Entry 4IP2 (X-ray diffraction, 1.95 A resolution); this record covers chains A and B.

# Chain A (and B)
Molecule: Aromatic Acid Decarboxylase
Organism: Pseudomonas aeruginosa
Notes: chain B of this document is another copy of the same molecule, construct and numbering; everything in this record applies to it too
UniProt: Q9I6N5 (Q9I6N5_PSEAE); numbering as in UniProt (aligned over 1-496)
Amino-acid sequence (518 residues; row label = number of the first residue in the row; numbers below 1 keep their minus sign (Met-21 is residue -21)):
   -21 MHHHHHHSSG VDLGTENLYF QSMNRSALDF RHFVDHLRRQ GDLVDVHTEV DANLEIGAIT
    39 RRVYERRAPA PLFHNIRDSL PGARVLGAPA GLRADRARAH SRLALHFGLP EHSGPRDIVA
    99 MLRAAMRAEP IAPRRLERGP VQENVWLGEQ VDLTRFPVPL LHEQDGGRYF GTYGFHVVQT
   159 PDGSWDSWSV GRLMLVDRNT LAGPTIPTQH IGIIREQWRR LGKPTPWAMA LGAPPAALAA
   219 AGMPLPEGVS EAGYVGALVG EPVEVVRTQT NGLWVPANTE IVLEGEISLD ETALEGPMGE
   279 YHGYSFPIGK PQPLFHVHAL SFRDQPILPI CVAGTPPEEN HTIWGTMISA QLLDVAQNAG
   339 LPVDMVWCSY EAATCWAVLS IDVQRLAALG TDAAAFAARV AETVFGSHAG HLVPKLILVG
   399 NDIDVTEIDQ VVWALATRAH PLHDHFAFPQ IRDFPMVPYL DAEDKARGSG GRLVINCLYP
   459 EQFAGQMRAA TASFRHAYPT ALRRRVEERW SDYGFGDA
Unresolved in the structure: -21 to -5, 495-496 (chain B: -21 to -1, 495-496)
Differences from the reference sequence: expression tag (-21 to 0)
Metal / ion sites: Mg2+ near Glu229 (its only coordinating residue here)
UniProt features mapped onto this chain:
  - active site: Glu278 (Proton donor)
  - binding site (K(+)): Trp166, Ala218, Ala219, Met221, Glu229
  - binding site (prenylated FMN): Val168, Arg170, Gln187, His188, Glu229, His386
  - binding site (Mn(2+)): His188, Glu229
  - mutagenesis: Asn318 (N318C/S: Decreases activity with pyrrole-2-carboxylic acid, but increases activity with furan-2-carboxylate; N318D: No change in activity; N318H: Prevents prenyl-FMN binding)
From the paper describing this entry:
  - Mg2+ coordination: His188, Glu229
  - Mg2+ coordination through a water molecule: Ser165
  - conformationally variable residues (loop rearrangement, side-chain flip): Trp163, His188, Ala218 to Ser228, Glu229
  - catalytic residues: Arg170, Glu273, Glu278 (by similarity / conservation)
  - self-association interface (contacts with another copy of this molecule); pairs are residue here / residue on that copy: Gly281-Ala470 (backbone contact), Tyr282-Thr415 (hydrogen bond), Tyr282-Arg416 (hydrogen bond), Lys393-Ala414 (hydrogen bond), Lys393-Leu413 (hydrogen bond), Lys393-Ala417 (hydrogen bond), Arg466

# Interface between chain A and chain B
Contacting residue pairs - 188 pairs, chain A then chain B:
  Val22(A) - Tyr491(B)
  Val22(A) - Gly492(B)
  Val22(A) - Phe493(B)  hydrophobic
  Asp23(A) - Tyr491(B)
  Val24(A) - Tyr491(B)
  Thr26(A) - Arg487(B)
  Thr26(A) - Asp490(B)  hydrogen bond (side chain-backbone)
  Thr26(A) - Tyr491(B)
  Val28(A) - Tyr491(B)  hydrophobic
  Leu32(A) - Tyr476(B)
  Leu32(A) - Leu480(B)  hydrophobic
  Glu33(A) - Arg483(B)  salt bridge
  Glu33(A) - Tyr491(B)  hydrogen bond
  Gly35(A) - Tyr476(B)  hydrogen bond (backbone-side chain)
  Ala36(A) - Phe472(B)
  Ala36(A) - Tyr476(B)
  Ala36(A) - Leu480(B)  hydrophobic
  Ile37(A) - Tyr491(B)
  Arg39(A) - Ala470(B)
  Arg39(A) - Ser471(B)
  Arg39(A) - Phe472(B)
  Arg39(A) - Tyr476(B)
  Arg40(A) - Phe472(B)
  Arg40(A) - Glu485(B)
  Arg40(A) - Trp488(B)
  Val41(A) - Trp488(B)  hydrophobic
  Val41(A) - Phe493(B)  hydrophobic
  Glu43(A) - Ser471(B)
  Glu43(A) - Phe472(B)  hydrogen bond (side chain-backbone)
  Arg44(A) - Trp488(B)
  Arg45(A) - Asp407(B)  salt bridge
  Pro47(A) - Phe493(B)
  Leu139(A) - Tyr476(B)  hydrogen bond (backbone-side chain)
  Glu141(A) - Ala475(B)  hydrogen bond (backbone-backbone)
  Glu141(A) - Tyr476(B)
  Glu141(A) - Pro477(B)
  His280(A) - Trp411(B)  hydrogen bond (backbone-side chain)
  His280(A) - Thr415(B)
  Gly281(A) - Trp411(B)
  Gly281(A) - Thr469(B)
  Gly281(A) - Ala470(B)  hydrogen bond (backbone-backbone)
  Tyr282(A) - Trp411(B)
  Tyr282(A) - Thr415(B)  hydrogen bond
  Tyr282(A) - Arg416(B)  hydrogen bond
  Tyr282(A) - Tyr457(B)
  Tyr282(A) - Ala467(B)  hydrophobic
  Tyr282(A) - Ala468(B)
  Ser283(A) - Ala467(B)
  Ser283(A) - Ala468(B)  hydrogen bond (backbone-backbone)
  Ser283(A) - Ala470(B)
  Phe284(A) - Arg466(B)
  Phe284(A) - Ala467(B)  hydrophobic
  Pro285(A) - Arg466(B)
  Val310(A) - Tyr476(B)
  Gly312(A) - Ala470(B)
  Thr313(A) - Trp411(B)
  Thr313(A) - Thr469(B)
  Thr313(A) - Ala470(B)  hydrogen bond (backbone-backbone)
  Thr313(A) - Ser471(B)
  Glu349(A) - Asp407(B)
  Glu349(A) - Val410(B)
  Glu349(A) - Trp411(B)
  Ala350(A) - Val410(B)
  Ala350(A) - Ala414(B)  hydrophobic
  Ala351(A) - Trp411(B)
  Cys353(A) - Thr415(B)
  Trp354(A) - Val410(B)  hydrophobic
  Trp354(A) - Ala414(B)  hydrophobic
  Lys393(A) - Leu413(B)  hydrogen bond (side chain-backbone)
  Lys393(A) - Ala414(B)  hydrogen bond (side chain-backbone)
  Lys393(A) - Ala417(B)  hydrogen bond (side chain-backbone)
  Ile406(A) - Asp407(B)
  Ile406(A) - Val410(B)  hydrophobic
  Asp407(A) - Glu349(B)
  Asp407(A) - Ile406(B)
  Val410(A) - Glu349(B)
  Val410(A) - Ala350(B)
  Val410(A) - Trp354(B)  hydrophobic
  Val410(A) - Ile406(B)  hydrophobic
  Val410(A) - Val410(B)  hydrophobic
  Trp411(A) - His280(B)  hydrogen bond (side chain-backbone)
  Trp411(A) - Gly281(B)
  Trp411(A) - Tyr282(B)
  Trp411(A) - Thr313(B)
  Trp411(A) - Pro314(B)
  Trp411(A) - Glu349(B)
  Trp411(A) - Ala351(B)
  Leu413(A) - Lys393(B)  hydrogen bond (backbone-side chain)
  Ala414(A) - Ala350(B)  hydrophobic
  Ala414(A) - Cys353(B)
  Ala414(A) - Trp354(B)  hydrophobic
  Ala414(A) - Lys393(B)  hydrogen bond (backbone-side chain)
  Ala414(A) - Tyr437(B)
  Thr415(A) - His280(B)
  Thr415(A) - Tyr282(B)  hydrogen bond
  Thr415(A) - Pro436(B)
  Thr415(A) - Tyr437(B)
  Arg416(A) - Tyr282(B)  hydrogen bond
  Arg416(A) - Tyr437(B)
  Ala417(A) - Lys393(B)  hydrogen bond (backbone-side chain)
  His418(A) - Tyr437(B)
  His418(A) - Asp442(B)  salt bridge
  His418(A) - Gly448(B)
  Pro419(A) - His423(B)
  Pro419(A) - Tyr437(B)
  Pro419(A) - Gly449(B)
  Pro419(A) - Leu451(B)  hydrophobic
  Leu420(A) - Ala425(B)  hydrophobic
  Leu420(A) - Gly448(B)
  His421(A) - Asp439(B)  salt bridge
  His423(A) - Pro419(B)  hydrogen bond (side chain-backbone)
  His423(A) - His423(B)
  Ala425(A) - Leu420(B)  hydrophobic
  Pro427(A) - Leu420(B)  hydrophobic
  Pro436(A) - Thr415(B)
  Pro436(A) - Tyr457(B)
  Pro436(A) - Arg466(B)  hydrogen bond (backbone-side chain)
  Tyr437(A) - Ala414(B)
  Tyr437(A) - Thr415(B)
  Tyr437(A) - Arg416(B)
  Tyr437(A) - His418(B)
  Tyr437(A) - Pro419(B)
  Tyr437(A) - Tyr457(B)  hydrophobic
  Tyr437(A) - Arg466(B)
  Leu438(A) - Arg466(B)  hydrogen bond (backbone-side chain)
  Asp439(A) - His421(B)  salt bridge
  Asp442(A) - His418(B)  salt bridge
  Gly448(A) - His418(B)  hydrogen bond (backbone-side chain)
  Gly448(A) - Leu420(B)
  Gly449(A) - Pro419(B)
  Leu451(A) - Pro419(B)  hydrophobic
  Tyr457(A) - Tyr282(B)
  Tyr457(A) - Pro436(B)
  Tyr457(A) - Tyr437(B)  hydrophobic
  Arg466(A) - Phe284(B)
  Arg466(A) - Pro285(B)
  Arg466(A) - Pro436(B)  hydrogen bond (side chain-backbone)
  Arg466(A) - Tyr437(B)
  Arg466(A) - Leu438(B)  hydrogen bond (side chain-backbone)
  Ala467(A) - Tyr282(B)  hydrophobic
  Ala467(A) - Ser283(B)
  Ala467(A) - Phe284(B)  hydrophobic
  Ala468(A) - Tyr282(B)
  Ala468(A) - Ser283(B)  hydrogen bond (backbone-backbone)
  Thr469(A) - Gly281(B)
  Thr469(A) - Thr313(B)
  Ala470(A) - Arg39(B)
  Ala470(A) - Gly281(B)  hydrogen bond (backbone-backbone)
  Ala470(A) - Gly312(B)
  Ala470(A) - Thr313(B)  hydrogen bond (backbone-backbone)
  Ser471(A) - Arg39(B)
  Ser471(A) - Glu43(B)
  Ser471(A) - Thr313(B)
  Phe472(A) - Ala36(B)
  Phe472(A) - Arg39(B)
  Phe472(A) - Arg40(B)
  Phe472(A) - Glu43(B)  hydrogen bond (backbone-side chain)
  Ala475(A) - His140(B)
  Ala475(A) - Glu141(B)  hydrogen bond (backbone-backbone)
  Tyr476(A) - Leu32(B)
  Tyr476(A) - Gly35(B)  hydrogen bond (side chain-backbone)
  Tyr476(A) - Ala36(B)
  Tyr476(A) - Arg39(B)
  Tyr476(A) - Leu139(B)  hydrogen bond (side chain-backbone)
  Tyr476(A) - His140(B)
  Tyr476(A) - Val310(B)
  Pro477(A) - Glu141(B)
  Leu480(A) - Leu32(B)  hydrophobic
  Arg483(A) - Glu33(B)  salt bridge
  Val484(A) - Ala36(B)  hydrophobic
  Val484(A) - Ile37(B)  hydrophobic
  Val484(A) - Arg40(B)
  Glu485(A) - Arg40(B)
  Arg487(A) - Thr26(B)  hydrogen bond
  Trp488(A) - Arg40(B)
  Trp488(A) - Val41(B)  hydrophobic
  Trp488(A) - Arg44(B)
  Asp490(A) - Thr26(B)
  Tyr491(A) - Val22(B)
  Tyr491(A) - Asp23(B)
  Tyr491(A) - Val24(B)
  Tyr491(A) - Thr26(B)
  Tyr491(A) - Glu33(B)  hydrogen bond
  Tyr491(A) - Ile37(B)
  Gly492(A) - Val22(B)
  Phe493(A) - Val22(B)  hydrophobic
  Phe493(A) - Val41(B)  hydrophobic
  Phe493(A) - Pro47(B)
Interface residues without a listed pair, chain A (88 interface residues in all): Glu27, Ala46, Pro49, His140, Gly277, Ala311, Pro314, Arg445, Arg450
Interface residues without a listed pair, chain B (88 interface residues in all): Glu27, Val28, Arg45, Ala46, Pro49, Gly277, Ala311, Pro427, Arg445, Arg450, Val484

# Summary
Chain A and chain B each contribute 88 residues to their interface; the contacts include 36 hydrogen bonds and
7 salt bridges. Polar contacts include Glu33(A)-Arg483(B), Arg45(A)-Asp407(B) and His418(A)-Asp442(B). The
paper reports catalytic residues Arg170(A), Glu273(A) and Glu278(A); Mg2+ coordination by His188(A) and
Glu229(A).
Chain A and chain B are both Aromatic Acid Decarboxylase (Pseudomonas aeruginosa); the structure, Putative
Aromatic Acid Decarboxylase, was determined by X-ray diffraction (same publication as 4IWS).
